Entry 3BD2 (X-ray diffraction, 1.81 A resolution); this record covers chain A.

Chain A:
Name: Disulfide bond protein A
Source organism: Staphylococcus aureus
Notes: fragment: residues in database 24-199
Reference sequence: Q9EYL5 (Q9EYL5_STAAU); residues 6-181 here correspond to UniProt positions 24-199 (UniProt number = residue number + 18)
Sequence (186 residues; row label = number of the first residue in the row):
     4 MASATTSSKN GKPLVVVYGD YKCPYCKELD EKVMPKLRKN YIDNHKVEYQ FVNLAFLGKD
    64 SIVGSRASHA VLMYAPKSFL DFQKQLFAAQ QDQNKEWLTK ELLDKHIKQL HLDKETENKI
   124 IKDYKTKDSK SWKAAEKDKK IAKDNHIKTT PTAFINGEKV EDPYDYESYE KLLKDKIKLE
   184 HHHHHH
Not modelled in the structure: 4-13, 178-189
Construct notes: expression tag (4-5, 182-189); engineered mutation Gln-96 (Glu114 in Q9EYL5)
Disulfides: Cys-26/Cys-29
What the authors report for this chain:
  - mutagenesis - T153V: increased catalytic activity

Overview:
The paper reports that T153V increases catalytic activity.
Chain A is Disulfide bond protein A (Staphylococcus aureus); the structure, Crystal Structure of
Staphylococcus aureus DsbA E96Q, was determined by X-ray diffraction (same publication as 3BCI and 3BCK).
